1LTZ - chain A; structure by X-ray diffraction, 1.40 A resolution.

[Chain A]
Protein: Phenylalanine-4-hydroxylase
Source organism: Chromobacterium violaceum
Notes: EC 1.14.16.1
Reference sequence: P30967 (PH4H_CHRVO); residue numbers follow UniProt; this construct covers 1-297
Chain sequence (297 residues; row label = number of the first residue in the row):
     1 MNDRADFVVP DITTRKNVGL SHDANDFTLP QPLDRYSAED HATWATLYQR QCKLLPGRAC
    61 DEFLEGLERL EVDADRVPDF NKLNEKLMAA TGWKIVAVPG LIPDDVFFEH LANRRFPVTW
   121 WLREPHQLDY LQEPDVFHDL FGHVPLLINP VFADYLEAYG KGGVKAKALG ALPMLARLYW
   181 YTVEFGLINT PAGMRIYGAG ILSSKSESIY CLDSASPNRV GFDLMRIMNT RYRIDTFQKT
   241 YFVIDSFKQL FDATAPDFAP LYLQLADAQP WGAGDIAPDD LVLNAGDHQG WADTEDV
Unresolved in the structure: 1-6, 254-256, 284-297
Bound ions: Fe ion: H138, H143, E184
Small-molecule neighbours: 7,8-dihydrobiopterin (HBI): V98, G100, L101, I102, D104, F107, F108, P117, T119, P134, Y159, A176, Y179, E184
UniProt features mapped onto this chain:
  - binding site (Fe cation): H138, H143, E184

[In short]
Ligands of chain A: 7,8-dihydrobiopterin. The Fe ion site is built by H138, H143 and E184. From UniProt: 3 Fe
cation-binding residues.
Chain A is Phenylalanine-4-hydroxylase (Chromobacterium violaceum); the structure, Crystal structure of
chromobacterium violaceum phenylalanine hydroxylase, structure has bound iron (III) and oxidized cofactor
7,8-dihydrobiopterin, was determined by X-ray diffraction, deposited together with 1LTU and 1LTV.
